1GXP - chains A and D of the 4 polymer chains in the assembly; structure by X-ray diffraction, 2.50 A resolution.

[Chain A]
Name: Phosphate regulon transcriptional regulatory protein
Source organism: Escherichia coli
Notes: fragment: dna-binding and transactivation domain, residues 124-229
UniProt: P08402 (PHOB_ECOLI); residues 124-229 here = UniProt positions 124-229
Sequence (106 residues; row label = number of the first residue in the row):
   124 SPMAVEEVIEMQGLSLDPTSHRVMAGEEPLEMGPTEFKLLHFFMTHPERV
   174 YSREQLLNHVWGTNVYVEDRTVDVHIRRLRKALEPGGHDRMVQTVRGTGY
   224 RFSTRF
Disordered / not traced: 124-126

[Chain D]
Molecule: 23-nt DNA strand
Sequence (23 nucleotides; numbered 1 to 23; the number before each row is that of its first residue):
     1 CCCGTGACAACTTTATGACAGCT

[How chain A and chain D interact]
Pairs across the interface - 18 pairs, chain A then chain D:
  Arg176(A) - DT14(D)  salt bridge to the phosphate
  Arg193(A) - DT13(D)  sugar contact
  Arg193(A) - DT14(D)  salt bridge to the phosphate
  Asp196(A) - DT14(D)  sugar contact
  Arg200(A) - DT16(D)  salt bridge to the phosphate
  Arg200(A) - DG17(D)  salt bridge to the phosphate
  Arg201(A) - DA18(D)  base contact
  Arg203(A) - DA15(D)  salt bridge to the phosphate
  Thr217(A) - DT14(D)  phosphate contact
  Thr217(A) - DA15(D)  hydrogen bond to the phosphate
  Val218(A) - DT14(D)  phosphate contact
  Arg219(A) - DT12(D)  base contact
  Arg219(A) - DT13(D)  hydrogen bond to the sugar
  Arg219(A) - DT14(D)  phosphate contact
  Gly220(A) - DT13(D)  hydrogen bond to the phosphate
  Gly220(A) - DT14(D)  hydrogen bond to the phosphate
  Thr221(A) - DT14(D)  phosphate contact
  Tyr223(A) - DA15(D)  hydrogen bond to the phosphate
Other interface residues (no listed pair), chain A (14 interface residues in all): Val197, Gly222
Other interface residues (no listed pair), chain D (8 interface residues in all): DC19

[Overview]
14 residues of chain A face 8 of chain D across their interface, with 5 hydrogen bonds and 5 salt bridges.
Polar pairs include Arg219(A)-DT13(D), Thr217(A)-DA15(D) and Gly220(A)-DT13(D).
Here chain A is Phosphate regulon transcriptional regulatory protein (Escherichia coli) and chain D is a 23-nt
DNA strand. Entry 1GXP (PhoB effector domain in complex with pho box DNA) was determined by X-ray diffraction,
deposited together with 1GXQ.
